PDB entry 1I22 | X-ray diffraction, 1.80 A resolution | chain A

# Chain A
Protein: Lysozyme C
Organism: Homo sapiens
Notes: EC 3.2.1.17
UniProt: P61626 (LYSC_HUMAN); residues 1-130 here correspond to UniProt positions 19-148 (UniProt number = residue number + 18)
Chain sequence (130 residues; each row starts with the number of its first residue):
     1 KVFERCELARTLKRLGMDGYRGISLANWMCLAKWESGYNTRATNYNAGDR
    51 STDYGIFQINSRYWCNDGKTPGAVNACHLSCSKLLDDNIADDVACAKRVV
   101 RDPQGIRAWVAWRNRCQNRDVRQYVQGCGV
Disulfide bonds: Cys-6/Cys-128, Cys-30/Cys-116, Cys-65/Cys-81, Cys-77/Cys-95
Differences from the reference sequence: engineered mutation Lys-83 (Ala101 in P61626), Asp-86 (Gln104 in P61626), Asp-92 (Ala110 in P61626)
Metal / ion sites: Ca2+: Lys-83, Asp-86, Asn-88, Asp-91, Asp-92
Swiss-Prot annotation at these positions:
  - active site: Glu-35, Asp-53

# In short
Lys-83, Asp-86, Asn-88, Asp-91 and Asp-92 coordinate Ca2+. UniProt lists active-site residues Glu-35 and
Asp-53.
Chain A is Lysozyme C (Homo sapiens); the structure, Mutant human lysozyme (A83K/Q86D/A92D), was determined by
X-ray diffraction together with 1I1Z and 1I20 from the same study.
